PDB entry 8Y2E | electron microscopy, 3.03 A resolution | chain A

[Chain A]
Name: Sodium-dependent dopamine transporter
Source organism: Homo sapiens
UniProt: Q01959 (SC6A3_HUMAN); residue numbers follow UniProt; this construct covers 66-620
Amino-acid sequence (555 residues; each row starts with the number of its first residue):
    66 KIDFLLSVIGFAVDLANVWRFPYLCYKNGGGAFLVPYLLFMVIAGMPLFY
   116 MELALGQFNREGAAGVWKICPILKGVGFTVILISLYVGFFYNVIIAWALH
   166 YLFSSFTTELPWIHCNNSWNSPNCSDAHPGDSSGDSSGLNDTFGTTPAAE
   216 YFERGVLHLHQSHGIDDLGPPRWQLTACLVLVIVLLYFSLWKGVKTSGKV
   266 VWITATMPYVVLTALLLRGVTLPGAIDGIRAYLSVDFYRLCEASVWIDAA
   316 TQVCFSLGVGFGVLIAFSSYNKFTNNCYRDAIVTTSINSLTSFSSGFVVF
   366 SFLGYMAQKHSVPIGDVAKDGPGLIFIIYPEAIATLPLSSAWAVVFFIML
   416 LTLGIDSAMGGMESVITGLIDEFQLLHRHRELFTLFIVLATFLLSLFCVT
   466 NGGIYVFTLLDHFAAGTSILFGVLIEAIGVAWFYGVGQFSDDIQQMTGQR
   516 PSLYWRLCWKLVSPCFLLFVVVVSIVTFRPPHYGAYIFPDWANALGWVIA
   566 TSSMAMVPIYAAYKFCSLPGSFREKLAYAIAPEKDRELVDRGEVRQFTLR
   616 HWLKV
Unresolved in the structure: 193-208, 256-266
Disulfide bonds: Cys180-Cys189
Covalent attachments: N-acetylglucosamine (NAG) linked to Asn181, Asn188
Ligand contacts: benztropine (CXQ): Gly75, Phe76, Val78, Asp79, Val152, Tyr156, Phe320, Phe326, Val328, Asp421, Ser422, Gly425, Gly426
Curated features (UniProtKB/Swiss-Prot):
  - region: Gly561 to Lys590 (Interaction with TGFB1I1)
  - binding site (Na(+)): Gly75, Ala77, Val78, Asp79, Asn82, Ser321, Asn353, Leu418, Asp421, Ser422
  - binding site (dopamine): Asp79, Ser149, Gly153, Phe320, Ser422, Ala423
  - binding site (chloride): Gln317, Ser321, Ser357
  - site: Phe105 (Contributes to high-affinity binding to cocaine)
  - glycosylation (N-linked (GlcNAc...) asparagine): Asn181, Asn188, Asn205
  - natural variant: Gly121 (G121S: In a breast cancer sample), Leu368 (L368Q: In PKDYS1), Pro395 (P395L: In PKDYS1), Arg544 (R544S: In a breast cancer sample)
  - mutagenesis: Asp79 (D79A: Abolishes dopamine uptake), Val152 (V152I: Reduces dopamine uptake), Thr211 (T211E/H: Enhances the inhibition on dopamine uptake by zinc ions), Gln317 (Q317A: Reduces dopamine uptake. Reduces glycosylation and cell surface expression), Phe320 (F320A: Reduces dopamine uptake. Reduces glycosylation and cell surface expression), Ser321 (S321A: Reduces dopamine uptake. Reduces glycosylation and cell surface expression), Phe326 (F326A: Reduces the inhibition on dopamine uptake by amphetamine. Reduces dopamine uptake. Reduces glycosylation and cell surface expression), Asn353 (N353A: Reduces dopamine uptake. Reduces glycosylation and cell surface expression), Ser357 (S357A: Reduces dopamine uptake. Reduces glycosylation and cell surface expression), Val364 (V364I: No effect on dopamine uptake. Reduces dopamine uptake; when associated with L-390), Ile390 (I390L: Reduces dopamine uptake. Reduces dopamine uptake; when associated with I-364), Tyr394 (Y394F: Reduces dopamine uptake), 4 further mutagenesis entries in UniProt

[Overview]
Chain A binds benztropine. N-acetylglucosamine is covalently linked to Asn181 and Asn188. From UniProt: 10
Na+-binding residues, 6 dopamine-binding residues, 3 chloride-binding residues and 16 mutagenesis sites.
Chain A is Sodium-dependent dopamine transporter (Homo sapiens); the structure, Cryo-EM structure of human
dopamine transporter in complex with benztropine, was determined by electron microscopy (same publication as
8Y2C, 8Y2D, 8Y2F and 8Y2G).
